PDB entry 9QE1 | electron microscopy, 3.50 A resolution | chains D and E of the 5 polymer chains in the assembly

Chain D:
Molecule: JetB
From: Neobacillus vireti LMG 21834
Amino-acid sequence (389 residues; numbered 1 to 389; the number before each row is that of its first residue):
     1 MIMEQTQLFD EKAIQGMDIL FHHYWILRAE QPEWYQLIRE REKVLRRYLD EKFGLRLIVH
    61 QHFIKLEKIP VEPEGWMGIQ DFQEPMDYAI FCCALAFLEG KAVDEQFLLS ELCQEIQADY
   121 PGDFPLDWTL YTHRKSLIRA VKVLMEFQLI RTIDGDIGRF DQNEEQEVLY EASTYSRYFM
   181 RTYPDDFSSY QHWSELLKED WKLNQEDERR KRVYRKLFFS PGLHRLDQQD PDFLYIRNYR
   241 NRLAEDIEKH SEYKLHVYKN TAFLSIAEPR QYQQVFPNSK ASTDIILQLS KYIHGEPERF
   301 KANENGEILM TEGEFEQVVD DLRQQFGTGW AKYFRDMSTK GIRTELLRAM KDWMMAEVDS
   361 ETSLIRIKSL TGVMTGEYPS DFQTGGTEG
Not modelled in the structure: 1-4, 389

Chain E:
Molecule: JetA
From: Neobacillus vireti LMG 21834
Amino-acid sequence (500 residues; each row starts with the number of its first residue; numbers below 1 keep their minus sign (Gly-3 is residue -3)):
    -3 GPAAMDSTMK KIIEASYLTA DSAAHYRTIL RYFYHQHERM RDFIAPEELL EHMRSIPAFA
    57 DFQEDQLHQQ LAQLVKWNNL IARQDMTNAK TIEEYKKKRF RYQCTPYTVE IERMIVQLEK
   117 LGDTFQGSLE RSQFDRLFQA ITSLQNELEN DLNKSAEEYM RIWEDVFRYF QTIRTSTADY
   177 IAYINSEQTD QRMQTEAFLV YKNQFTTYLR DFIVSLQKTS LQIQHSLSEL TLERLQHFFQ
   237 KLIEHRGAIP RLEDVSSSTN DWLTEYEEYW FSLRQWFLGS AVQQSELDIL QWQTNEMIRR
   297 MTRYVQRIGE RQQHFRSRKK DYLQLSKWFV ECRDSEEAHK LSAVVFGSMT IQHLQLEEAT
   357 TENLHVDTWD EAPTELTIKP RTVRYREKTK PGSFNSNEQK KKEQRELYLK EREQEKKLIE
   417 KYMTQGKITL SALSTVEPFI RKVLLSWIGK SMAAKNRMVK TDYGLHVKVM LDYEKTITLQ
   477 AEDGNLLMPD ATFLFEETRG
Not modelled in the structure: -3 to 123, 496

Chain D / chain E interface:
Pairs across the interface (183; chain D residue first):
  Phe21(D) - Ile347(E)  hydrophobic
  His22(D) - Thr346(E)
  His22(D) - Ile347(E)
  Tyr24(D) - Phe342(E)
  Tyr24(D) - Met345(E)  hydrophobic
  His62(D) - Glu306(E)  salt bridge
  Lys68(D) - Gly343(E)
  Lys68(D) - Ser344(E)  hydrogen bond (backbone-backbone)
  Lys68(D) - Met345(E)
  Lys68(D) - Thr346(E)
  Pro70(D) - Ala339(E)
  Pro73(D) - Lys336(E)
  Pro73(D) - Val340(E)  hydrophobic
  Gly75(D) - Glu332(E)
  Gly75(D) - His335(E)
  Trp76(D) - Ser344(E)
  Trp76(D) - Thr346(E)
  Trp76(D) - Ile347(E)  hydrophobic
  Met77(D) - Ala339(E)  hydrophobic
  Met77(D) - Ser344(E)
  Met77(D) - Met345(E)  hydrogen bond (backbone-backbone)
  Gly78(D) - His335(E)
  Gly78(D) - Ser338(E)
  Ile79(D) - His335(E)  hydrogen bond (backbone-side chain)
  Ile79(D) - Ser338(E)
  Phe82(D) - His335(E)
  Gln83(D) - Ser331(E)
  Pro85(D) - Phe325(E)
  Pro85(D) - Cys328(E)
  Pro85(D) - Asp330(E)
  Tyr88(D) - Phe325(E)  hydrophobic
  Tyr88(D) - Ala334(E)  hydrophobic
  Tyr88(D) - His335(E)  hydrogen bond
  Tyr88(D) - Ser338(E)
  Ala89(D) - Ser322(E)  hydrogen bond (backbone-side chain)
  Ala89(D) - Val326(E)  hydrophobic
  Phe91(D) - Phe342(E)  hydrophobic
  Cys92(D) - Tyr318(E)
  Cys92(D) - Leu321(E)  hydrophobic
  Cys92(D) - Ser322(E)
  Cys92(D) - Phe325(E)  hydrophobic
  Cys93(D) - Ser322(E)  hydrogen bond
  Leu95(D) - Tyr318(E)  hydrophobic
  Ala96(D) - Tyr318(E)  hydrophobic
  Ala96(D) - Leu319(E)  hydrophobic
  Glu99(D) - Ser313(E)
  Glu99(D) - Arg314(E)  hydrogen bond (side chain-backbone)
  Glu99(D) - Tyr318(E)
  Val103(D) - Arg307(E)
  Asp104(D) - Arg303(E)
  Asp119(D) - Leu319(E)
  Tyr120(D) - Val326(E)
  Pro121(D) - Ser322(E)
  Pro121(D) - Lys323(E)
  Gly122(D) - Val326(E)
  Phe147(D) - Met345(E)  hydrophobic
  Arg177(D) - His310(E)
  Tyr178(D) - Glu306(E)  hydrogen bond
  Phe179(D) - Phe342(E)  hydrophobic
  Met180(D) - Arg314(E)
  Met180(D) - Asp317(E)
  Met180(D) - Tyr318(E)  hydrophobic
  Met180(D) - Leu321(E)  hydrophobic
  Met180(D) - Phe342(E)  hydrophobic
  Arg181(D) - Arg314(E)  hydrogen bond (backbone-side chain)
  Arg181(D) - Val340(E)  hydrogen bond (side chain-backbone)
  Arg181(D) - Val341(E)  hydrogen bond (side chain-backbone)
  Tyr183(D) - Arg314(E)
  Tyr183(D) - Val341(E)
  Asp186(D) - Lys316(E)  salt bridge
  Phe187(D) - Asp317(E)
  Phe187(D) - Gln320(E)
  Phe187(D) - Trp324(E)  hydrophobic
  Tyr190(D) - Gln320(E)  hydrogen bond (backbone-side chain)
  Gln191(D) - Trp324(E)  hydrogen bond (backbone-side chain)
  His192(D) - Trp324(E)
  Trp193(D) - Trp324(E)  hydrophobic
  Trp193(D) - Leu337(E)
  Trp193(D) - Val340(E)  hydrophobic
  Leu197(D) - Val340(E)  hydrophobic
  Leu217(D) - His349(E)
  Phe218(D) - Ile347(E)
  Phe218(D) - His349(E)  hydrogen bond (backbone-side chain)
  Phe219(D) - Ile347(E)
  Phe219(D) - Gln348(E)
  Ser220(D) - Gln348(E)
  Ser220(D) - His349(E)
  Pro221(D) - Gln348(E)
  Pro221(D) - Leu350(E)
  Arg237(D) - Leu360(E)  hydrogen bond (side chain-backbone)
  Arg237(D) - His361(E)
  Tyr253(D) - Ile347(E)
  Tyr253(D) - His349(E)
  Lys254(D) - Ala355(E)
  His256(D) - Glu354(E)
  His256(D) - Ala355(E)
  Val257(D) - Asn359(E)
  Val257(D) - Leu360(E)  hydrophobic
  Tyr258(D) - Thr357(E)
  Tyr258(D) - Leu360(E)
  Tyr258(D) - Val362(E)
  Tyr258(D) - Thr364(E)
  Lys259(D) - Leu360(E)  hydrogen bond (backbone-backbone)
  Lys259(D) - His361(E)
  Lys259(D) - Val362(E)  hydrogen bond (backbone-backbone)
  Lys259(D) - Asp363(E)
  Asn260(D) - Asp363(E)  hydrogen bond
  Thr261(D) - Thr364(E)
  Leu264(D) - His349(E)  hydrogen bond (backbone-side chain)
  Leu264(D) - Leu350(E)
  Ser265(D) - Leu350(E)
  Ser265(D) - Leu352(E)
  Ile266(D) - Leu350(E)  hydrogen bond (backbone-backbone)
  Ile266(D) - Gln351(E)
  Ile266(D) - Leu352(E)  hydrogen bond (backbone-backbone)
  Ala267(D) - Leu352(E)
  Gln274(D) - Gln348(E)
  Gln274(D) - His349(E)
  Val275(D) - His349(E)
  Phe276(D) - His349(E)  hydrogen bond (backbone-backbone)
  Phe276(D) - Leu350(E)
  Phe276(D) - Gln351(E)  hydrogen bond (backbone-backbone)
  Pro277(D) - Leu372(E)  hydrophobic
  Ser279(D) - Arg377(E)  hydrogen bond (backbone-side chain)
  Lys280(D) - Arg377(E)
  Ala281(D) - Arg377(E)
  Asp284(D) - Ile374(E)
  Asp284(D) - Arg377(E)  salt bridge
  Leu287(D) - Ile374(E)  hydrophobic
  Gln288(D) - Ile374(E)
  Lys291(D) - Glu371(E)  salt bridge
  Ile293(D) - Trp365(E)  hydrophobic
  His294(D) - Trp365(E)
  His294(D) - Glu367(E)
  His294(D) - Pro369(E)
  Ala302(D) - Trp365(E)
  Gly306(D) - Asp363(E)
  Gly306(D) - Trp365(E)  hydrogen bond (backbone-side chain)
  Ile308(D) - Trp365(E)
  Thr328(D) - Thr378(E)
  Gly329(D) - Arg377(E)  hydrogen bond (backbone-backbone)
  Ala331(D) - Arg377(E)
  Arg335(D) - Thr378(E)
  Asp352(D) - Gln348(E)
  Trp353(D) - Gln348(E)
  Trp353(D) - His349(E)
  Ile367(D) - Trp365(E)  hydrophobic
  Lys368(D) - Trp365(E)
  Ser369(D) - Asp363(E)  hydrogen bond
  Ser369(D) - Thr364(E)  hydrogen bond
  Ser369(D) - Trp365(E)
  Leu370(D) - Leu350(E)  hydrophobic
  Thr371(D) - Trp365(E)
  Gly372(D) - Trp365(E)
  Gly372(D) - Pro369(E)
  Val373(D) - Leu352(E)  hydrophobic
  Val373(D) - Thr370(E)  hydrogen bond (backbone-backbone)
  Met374(D) - Gln351(E)
  Met374(D) - Leu352(E)  hydrophobic
  Met374(D) - Thr370(E)
  Met374(D) - Leu372(E)  hydrophobic
  Thr375(D) - Pro369(E)
  Thr375(D) - Thr370(E)  hydrogen bond (backbone-backbone)
  Thr375(D) - Glu371(E)  hydrogen bond
  Thr375(D) - Leu372(E)  hydrogen bond (backbone-backbone)
  Gly376(D) - Leu372(E)
  Gly376(D) - Ile374(E)
  Glu377(D) - Leu372(E)  hydrogen bond (backbone-backbone)
  Glu377(D) - Thr373(E)
  Glu377(D) - Ile374(E)  hydrogen bond (backbone-backbone)
  Tyr378(D) - Ile374(E)
  Tyr378(D) - Pro376(E)  hydrophobic
  Pro379(D) - Thr373(E)
  Pro379(D) - Ile374(E)
  Pro379(D) - Pro376(E)
  Pro379(D) - Tyr381(E)
  Asp381(D) - Tyr381(E)  hydrogen bond
  Phe382(D) - Pro376(E)  hydrophobic
  Phe382(D) - Thr378(E)
  Phe382(D) - Arg380(E)
  Phe382(D) - Tyr381(E)  hydrophobic
  Gly385(D) - Arg380(E)  hydrogen bond (backbone-side chain)
  Glu388(D) - Arg380(E)  salt bridge
Also at the interface, not in a pair above, chain D (115 interface residues in all): His23, Ile69, Glu74, Thr174, Ser176, Thr182, Ser188, Leu196, Arg240, Phe263, Pro269, Asn278, Ser290, Asn303, Trp330
Also at the interface, not in a pair above, chain E (66 interface residues in all): Lys315, Thr356, Glu358, Lys375

In short:
Chain D and chain E form an interface of 115 and 66 residues respectively; the contacts include 36 hydrogen
bonds and 5 salt bridges. Polar contacts include His62(D)-Glu306(E), Asp186(D)-Lys316(E) and
Asp284(D)-Arg377(E).
Chain D is JetB and chain E is JetA, both from Neobacillus vireti LMG 21834; the structure, Neobacillus vireti
Wadjet-II JetABC monomer, was determined by electron microscopy (same publication as 9QE0).
